7NP1 - chains H and L of the 3 polymer chains in the assembly; structure by X-ray diffraction, 2.80 A resolution.

== Chain H ==
Name: Immunoglobulin gamma-1 heavy chain
From: Homo sapiens
Chain sequence (224 residues; each row starts with the number of its first residue):
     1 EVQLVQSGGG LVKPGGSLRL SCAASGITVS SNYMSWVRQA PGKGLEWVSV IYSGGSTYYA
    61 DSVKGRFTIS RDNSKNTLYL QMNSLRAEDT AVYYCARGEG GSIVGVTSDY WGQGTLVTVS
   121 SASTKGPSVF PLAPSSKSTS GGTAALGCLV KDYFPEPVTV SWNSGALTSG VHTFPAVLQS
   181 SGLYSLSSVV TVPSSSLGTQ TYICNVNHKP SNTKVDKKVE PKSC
Disordered / not traced: 137-138, 223-224
Disulfides: Cys22-Cys95, Cys148-Cys204

== Chain L ==
Name: Immunoblobulin light chain
From: Homo sapiens
Chain sequence (217 residues; each row starts with the number of its first residue; numbers below 1 keep their minus sign (Ala-1 is residue -1)):
    -1 ASDIQMTQSP SSLSASVGDR VTITCRASQS ISRYLNWYQQ KPGKAPKLLI YAASSLQSGV
    59 PSRFSGSGSE TEFTLTISSL HPDDFATYYC QQSYSTLPYT FGQGTKVEIK RTAAAPSVFI
   119 FPPSDEQLKS GTASVVCLLN NFYPREAKVQ WKVDNALQSG NSQESVTEQD SKDSTYSLSS
   179 TLTLSKADYE KHKLYACEVT HQGLSSPVTK SFNRGEC
Disordered / not traced: -1 to 0, 215
Disulfides: Cys23-Cys88, Cys135-Cys195

== Chain H / chain L interface ==
Pairs across the interface (68):
  Gln39(H) with Gln38(L), hydrogen bond; Tyr87(L), hydrogen bond
  Lys43(H) with Tyr87(L)
  Gly44(H) with Tyr87(L)
  Leu45(H) with Gln38(L); Tyr87(L), hydrophobic; Phe99(L)
  Trp47(H) with Pro96(L), hydrophobic; Tyr97(L); Phe99(L), hydrophobic
  Tyr52(H) with Leu95(L)
  Tyr59(H) with Pro96(L)
  Ala60(H) with Pro96(L)
  Tyr94(H) with Gln38(L); Gly41(L), hydrogen bond (side chain-backbone); Lys42(L), hydrogen bond (side chain-backbone); Ala43(L), hydrophobic
  Glu99(H) with Leu95(L); Tyr97(L)
  Gly100(H) with Asn34(L), hydrogen bond (backbone-side chain); Gln89(L), hydrogen bond (backbone-side chain); Ser91(L); Tyr97(L)
  Gly101(H) with Asn34(L), hydrogen bond (backbone-side chain); Tyr97(L)
  Ser102(H) with Leu33(L); Asn34(L), hydrogen bond; Tyr49(L); Ala50(L); Ser91(L), hydrogen bond
  Val104(H) with Tyr49(L)
  Ser108(H) with Leu46(L)
  Asp109(H) with Gln55(L)
  Trp111(H) with Tyr36(L), hydrophobic; Ala43(L), hydrophobic; Pro44(L)
  Gly112(H) with Ala43(L)
  Phe130(H) with Ser122(L); Gln125(L)
  Pro131(H) with Ser122(L); Glu124(L)
  Leu132(H) with Phe119(L), hydrophobic; Val134(L), hydrophobic
  Ala133(H) with Phe119(L)
  Ser140(H) with Phe117(L)
  Ala145(H) with Phe117(L), hydrophobic; Phe119(L)
  Leu146(H) with Phe119(L), hydrophobic
  Leu149(H) with Ser132(L)
  Lys151(H) with Ser132(L); Thr181(L)
  His172(H) with Asn138(L), hydrogen bond; Asn139(L), hydrogen bond; Ser175(L), hydrogen bond
  Phe174(H) with Leu136(L), hydrophobic; Ser163(L); Thr165(L); Ser175(L); Leu176(L); Ser177(L)
  Pro175(H) with Ser163(L), hydrogen bond (backbone-side chain); Val164(L)
  Val177(H) with Gln161(L); Ser163(L)
  Leu178(H) with Gln161(L)
  Gln179(H) with Gln161(L)
  Val189(H) with Leu136(L), hydrophobic
  Thr191(H) with Asn138(L)
Other interface residues (no listed pair), chain H (43 interface residues in all): Val37, Glu46, Val48, Val50, Tyr58, Thr107, Thr173, Lys217
Other interface residues (no listed pair), chain L (43 interface residues in all): Tyr32, Pro40, Val116, Ser128, Thr130, Glu162

== Overview ==
Chain H and chain L each contribute 43 residues to their interface; the contacts include 13 hydrogen bonds.
Among the polar pairs are Gln39(H)-Gln38(L), Gln39(H)-Tyr87(L) and Tyr94(H)-Gly41(L).
Here chain H is Immunoglobulin gamma-1 heavy chain and chain L is Immunoblobulin light chain, both from Homo
sapiens. Entry 7NP1 (Crystal Structure of the SARS-CoV-2 Receptor Binding Domain in Complex with Antibody
ION-360) was determined by X-ray diffraction.
